PDB entry 9NU3 | electron microscopy, 5.00 A resolution (low resolution: residue-level contacts below are approximate; hydrogen-bond / salt-bridge calls are withheld) | chains A and K of the 18 polymer chains in the assembly

== Chain A (and K) ==
Molecule: Uromodulin
Source organism: Homo sapiens
Notes: chain K of this document is another copy of the same molecule, construct and numbering; everything in this record applies to it too
UniProt: P07911 (UROM_HUMAN); numbering as in UniProt (aligned over 1-640)
Sequence (640 residues; numbered 1 to 640; the number before each row is that of its first residue):
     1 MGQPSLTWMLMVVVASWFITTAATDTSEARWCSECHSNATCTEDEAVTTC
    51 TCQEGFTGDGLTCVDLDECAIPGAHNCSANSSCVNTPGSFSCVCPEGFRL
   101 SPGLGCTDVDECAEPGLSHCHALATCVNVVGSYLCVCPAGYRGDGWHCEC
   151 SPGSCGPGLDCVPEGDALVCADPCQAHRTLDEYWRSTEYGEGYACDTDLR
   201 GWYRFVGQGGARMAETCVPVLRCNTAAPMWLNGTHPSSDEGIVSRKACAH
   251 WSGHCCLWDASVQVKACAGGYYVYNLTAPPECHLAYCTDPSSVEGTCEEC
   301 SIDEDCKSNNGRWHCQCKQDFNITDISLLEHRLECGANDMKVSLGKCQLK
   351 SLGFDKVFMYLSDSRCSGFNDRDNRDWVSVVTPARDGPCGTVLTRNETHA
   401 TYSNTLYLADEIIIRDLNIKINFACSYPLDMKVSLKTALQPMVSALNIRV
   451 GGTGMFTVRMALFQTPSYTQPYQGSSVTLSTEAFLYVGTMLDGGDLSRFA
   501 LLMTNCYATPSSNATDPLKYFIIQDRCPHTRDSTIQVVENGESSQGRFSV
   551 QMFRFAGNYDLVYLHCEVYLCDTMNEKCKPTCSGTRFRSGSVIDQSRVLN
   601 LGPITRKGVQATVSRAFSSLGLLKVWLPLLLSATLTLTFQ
Disordered / not traced: 1-172, 585-640
Swiss-Prot annotation at these positions:
  - region: Cys150 to Ala171 (Beta hairpin), Asp430 to Thr453 (Flexible ZP-N/ZP-C linker), Gly454 to Thr465 (Internal hydrophobic patch (IHP)), Arg586 to Ser589 (Essential for cleavage by HPN), Val598 to Arg606 (External hydrophobic patch (EHP))
  - site: Phe587, Arg588 (Cleavage)
  - lipidation: Ser614 (GPI-anchor amidated serine)
  - glycosylation (N-linked (GlcNAc...) asparagine): Asn38, Asn76, Asn80, Asn232 (complex), Asn275 (high mannose), Asn322 (complex), Asn396 (complex), Asn513 (complex)
  - natural variant: Cys52 (C52W: In ADTKD1), Asp59 (D59A: In ADTKD1), Cys77 (C77Y: In ADTKD1), Val93 to Gly97 (sequence variant, change not given here; In ADTKD1), Gly103 (G103C: In ADTKD1), Val109 (V109E: In ADTKD1), Cys112 (C112R: In ADTKD1), Cys120 (C120G: In ADTKD1), Cys126 (C126R: In ADTKD1), Asn128 (N128S: In ADTKD1), Cys135 (C135S: In ADTKD1), Cys148 (C148W: In ADTKD1; C148Y: In ADTKD1), 22 further natural variant entries in UniProt
  - mutagenesis: Leu333 (L333K: Abolishes polymerization and filament formation of the secreted form), Arg415 (R415A: Abolishes polymerization. No effect on protein trafficking or secretion. Suppresses the dominant-negative loss of polymerization in 555-F-A-556 DEL or 586-A--A-589 ...), Ile421 (I421K: Abolishes polymerization and filament formation of the secreted form), Asp430 (D430L: Impairs polymerization and filament formation of the secreted form), Leu435 (L435S: Impairs polymerization and filament formation of the secreted form), Val458 (V458R: Leads to retention in the endoplasmic reticulum, probably due to misfolding), Phe555 to Ala556 (Abolishes polymerization, in a dominant-negative manner. No effect on protein trafficking or secretion. Suppresses the dominant-negative loss of polymerization; when associated with A-415), Arg586 to Ser589 (Abolishes cleavage by HPN. Abolishes polymerization, in a dominant-negative manner. Suppresses the dominant-negative loss of polymerization; when associated with A-415), Val598 to Asn600 (Decreased export from the endoplasmic reticulum, leading to decreased secretion. Impairs polymerization), Gly602 to Pro603 (Decreased export from the endoplasmic reticulum, leading to decreased secretion. Impairs polymerization), Thr605 to Lys607 (No effect on secretion. Does not impair polymerization)
Disulfides: Cys174-Cys267, Cys195-Cys282, Cys217-Cys255, Cys223-Cys287, Cys248-Cys256, Cys297-Cys306, Cys300-Cys315, Cys335-Cys425, Cys366-Cys389, Cys506-Cys566, Cys527-Cys582, Cys571-Cys578
Glycans and other covalent adducts: N-acetylglucosamine (NAG) linked to Asn232, Asn275, Asn396, Asn513

== Chain A / chain K interface ==
Contacting residue pairs (6; chain A residue first):
  Tyr189(A) - Gln464(K)
  Tyr193(A) - Gln464(K)
  Tyr193(A) - Tyr472(K)
  Tyr193(A) - Gln473(K)
  Tyr193(A) - Gly474(K)
  Asn224(A) - Gln464(K)
Interface residues without a listed pair, chain A (5 interface residues in all): Trp184, Glu191
Interface residues without a listed pair, chain K (6 interface residues in all): Thr465, Thr478

== In short ==
5 residues of chain A face 6 of chain K across their interface. N-acetylglucosamine is covalently linked to
Asn232(A), Asn275(A), Asn396(A) and Asn513(A). UniProt lists 20 mutagenesis sites on chain A.
Chain A and chain K are both Uromodulin (Homo sapiens); the structure, Uromodulin filament lattice in the
kinked arrangement from human urine, was determined by electron microscopy (same publication as 9NU1).
